Entry 8QPK (electron microscopy, 4.20 A resolution (low resolution: residue-level contacts below are approximate; hydrogen-bond / salt-bridge calls are withheld)); this record covers chains A and 5 of the 16 polymer chains in the assembly.

Chain A:
Protein: Pre-mRNA-processing-splicing factor 8
Organism: Homo sapiens
UniProt: Q6P2Q9 (PRP8_HUMAN); residues 1-2335 here = UniProt positions 1-2335
Chain sequence (2335 residues; row label = number of the first residue in the row):
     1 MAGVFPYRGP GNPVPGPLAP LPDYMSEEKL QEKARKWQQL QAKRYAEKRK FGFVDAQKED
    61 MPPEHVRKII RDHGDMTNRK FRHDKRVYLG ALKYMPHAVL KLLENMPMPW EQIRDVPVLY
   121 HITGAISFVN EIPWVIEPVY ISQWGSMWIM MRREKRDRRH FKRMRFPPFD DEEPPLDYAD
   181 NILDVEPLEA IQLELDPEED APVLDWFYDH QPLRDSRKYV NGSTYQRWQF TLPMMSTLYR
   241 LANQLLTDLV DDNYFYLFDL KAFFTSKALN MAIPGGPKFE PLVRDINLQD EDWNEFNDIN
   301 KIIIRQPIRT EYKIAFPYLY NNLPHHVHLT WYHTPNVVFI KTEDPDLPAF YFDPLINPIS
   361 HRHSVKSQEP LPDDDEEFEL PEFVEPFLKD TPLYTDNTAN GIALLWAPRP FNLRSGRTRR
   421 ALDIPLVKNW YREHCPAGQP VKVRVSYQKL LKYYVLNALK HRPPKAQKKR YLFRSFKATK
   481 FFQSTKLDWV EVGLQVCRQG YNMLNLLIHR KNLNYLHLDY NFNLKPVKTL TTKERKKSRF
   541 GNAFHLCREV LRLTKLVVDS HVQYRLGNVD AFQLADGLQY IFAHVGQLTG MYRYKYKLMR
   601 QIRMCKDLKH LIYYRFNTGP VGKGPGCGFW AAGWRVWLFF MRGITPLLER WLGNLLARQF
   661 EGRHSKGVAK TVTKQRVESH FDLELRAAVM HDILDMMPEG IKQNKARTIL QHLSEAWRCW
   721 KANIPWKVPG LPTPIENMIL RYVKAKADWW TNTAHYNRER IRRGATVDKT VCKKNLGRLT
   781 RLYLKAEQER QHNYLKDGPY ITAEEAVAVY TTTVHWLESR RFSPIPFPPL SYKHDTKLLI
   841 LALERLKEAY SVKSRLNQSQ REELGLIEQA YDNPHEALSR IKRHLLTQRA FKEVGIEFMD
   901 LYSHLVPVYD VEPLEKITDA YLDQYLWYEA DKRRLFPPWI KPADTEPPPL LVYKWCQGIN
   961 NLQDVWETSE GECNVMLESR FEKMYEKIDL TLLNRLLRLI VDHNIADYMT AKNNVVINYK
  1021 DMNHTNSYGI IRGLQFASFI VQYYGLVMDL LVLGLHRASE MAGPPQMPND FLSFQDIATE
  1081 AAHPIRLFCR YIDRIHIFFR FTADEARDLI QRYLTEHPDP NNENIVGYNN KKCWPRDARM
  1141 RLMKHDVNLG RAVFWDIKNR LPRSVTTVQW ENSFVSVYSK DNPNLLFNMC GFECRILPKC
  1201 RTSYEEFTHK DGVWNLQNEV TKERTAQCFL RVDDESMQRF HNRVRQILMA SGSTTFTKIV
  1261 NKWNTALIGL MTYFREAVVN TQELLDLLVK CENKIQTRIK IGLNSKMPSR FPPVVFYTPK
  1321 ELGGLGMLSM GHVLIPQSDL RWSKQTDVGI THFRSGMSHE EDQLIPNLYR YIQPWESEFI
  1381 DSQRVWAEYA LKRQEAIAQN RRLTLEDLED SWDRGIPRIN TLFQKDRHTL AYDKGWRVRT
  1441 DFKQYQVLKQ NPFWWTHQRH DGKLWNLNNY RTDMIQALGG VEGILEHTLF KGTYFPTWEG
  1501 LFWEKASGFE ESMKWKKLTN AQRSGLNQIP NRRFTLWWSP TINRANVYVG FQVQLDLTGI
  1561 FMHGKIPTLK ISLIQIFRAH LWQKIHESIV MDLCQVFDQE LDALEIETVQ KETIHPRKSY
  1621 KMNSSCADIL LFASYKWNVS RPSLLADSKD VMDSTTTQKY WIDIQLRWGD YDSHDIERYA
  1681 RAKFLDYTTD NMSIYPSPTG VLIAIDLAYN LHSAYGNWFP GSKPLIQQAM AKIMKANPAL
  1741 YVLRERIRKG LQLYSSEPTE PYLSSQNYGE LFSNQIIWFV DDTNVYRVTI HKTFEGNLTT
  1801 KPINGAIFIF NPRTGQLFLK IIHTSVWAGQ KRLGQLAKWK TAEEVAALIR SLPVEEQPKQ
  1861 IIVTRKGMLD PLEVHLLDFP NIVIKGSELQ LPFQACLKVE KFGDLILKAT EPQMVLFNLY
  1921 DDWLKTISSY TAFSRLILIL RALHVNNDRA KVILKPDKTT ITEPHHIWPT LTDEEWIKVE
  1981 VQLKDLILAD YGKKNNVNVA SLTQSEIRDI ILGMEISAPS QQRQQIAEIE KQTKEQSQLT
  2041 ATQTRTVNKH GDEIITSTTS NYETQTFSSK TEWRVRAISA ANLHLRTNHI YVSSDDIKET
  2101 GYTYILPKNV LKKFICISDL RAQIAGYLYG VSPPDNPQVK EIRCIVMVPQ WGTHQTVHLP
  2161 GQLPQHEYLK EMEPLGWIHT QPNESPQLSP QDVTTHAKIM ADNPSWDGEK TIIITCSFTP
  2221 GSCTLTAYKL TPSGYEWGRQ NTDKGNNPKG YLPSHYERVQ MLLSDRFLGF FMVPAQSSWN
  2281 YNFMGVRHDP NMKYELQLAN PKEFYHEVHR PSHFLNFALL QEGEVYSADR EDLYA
Disordered / not traced: 1-55, 661-674, 2017-2335
Small-molecule neighbours: inositol hexakisphosphate (IHP): Arg163, Tyr580, Lys609, Tyr613, Lys623
UniProt features mapped onto this chain:
  - region: Met1513 to Leu1526 (Important for branch point selection), Pro2301 to Ala2335 (Required for interaction with EFTUD2 and SNRNP200)
  - modified residue: Ala2 (N-acetylalanine), Ser859 (Phosphoserine), Ser1358 (Phosphoserine), Lys1425 (N6,N6-dimethyllysine), Lys1463 (N6-acetyllysine)

Chain 5:
Molecule: U5 snRNA
Organism: Homo sapiens
Sequence (117 nucleotides; row label = number of the first residue in the row):
     1 AUACUCUGGU UUCUCUUCAG AUCGCAUAAA UCUUUCGCCU UUUACUAAAG AUUUCCGUGG
    61 AGAGGAACAA CUCUGAGUCU UAACCCAAUU UUUUGAGGCC UUGCUUUGGC AAGGCUA
Disordered / not traced: 1-2, 80-117

Interface between chain A and chain 5:
Contacting residue pairs (77; chain A residue first):
  His97(A) - C56(5)
  Lys101(A) - G57(5)
  Ile132(A) - G57(5)
  Glu137(A) - A26(5)
  Asn221(A) - U11(5)
  Asn221(A) - U12(5)
  Gly222(A) - U12(5)
  Ser223(A) - U11(5)
  Ser223(A) - U12(5)
  Thr224(A) - U12(5)
  Gln226(A) - G59(5)
  Arg227(A) - U11(5)
  Lys267(A) - A48(5)
  Lys267(A) - A49(5)
  Glu280(A) - A47(5)
  Glu280(A) - A48(5)
  Leu282(A) - A48(5)
  Arg409(A) - C25(5)
  Arg417(A) - C25(5)
  Arg419(A) - C25(5)
  Arg419(A) - A26(5)
  Arg420(A) - C56(5)
  Arg420(A) - G57(5)
  Asp423(A) - A26(5)
  Pro425(A) - A26(5)
  Lys428(A) - A26(5)
  Lys452(A) - A48(5)
  Tyr453(A) - A28(5)
  Tyr454(A) - U27(5)
  Asn457(A) - U27(5)
  Asn457(A) - A28(5)
  Leu459(A) - A49(5)
  His461(A) - U22(5)
  His461(A) - C23(5)
  His461(A) - A26(5)
  His461(A) - U27(5)
  Pro463(A) - C23(5)
  Pro464(A) - C23(5)
  Lys465(A) - C23(5)
  Ala466(A) - A19(5)
  Ala466(A) - C23(5)
  Gln467(A) - A19(5)
  Gln467(A) - G57(5)
  Gln467(A) - U58(5)
  Lys468(A) - U17(5)
  Lys468(A) - C18(5)
  Lys469(A) - U17(5)
  Arg470(A) - U16(5)
  Arg470(A) - U17(5)
  Tyr471(A) - U58(5)
  Asn542(A) - U43(5)
  Lys595(A) - A30(5)
  Lys595(A) - C45(5)
  Tyr596(A) - A44(5)
  Tyr596(A) - C45(5)
  Tyr596(A) - U46(5)
  Lys597(A) - A30(5)
  Lys597(A) - C45(5)
  Lys597(A) - U46(5)
  Arg600(A) - A29(5)
  Arg635(A) - A26(5)
  Arg635(A) - U27(5)
  Phe639(A) - A26(5)
  Phe639(A) - U27(5)
  Phe639(A) - A28(5)
  Phe640(A) - A28(5)
  Phe640(A) - A29(5)
  Arg642(A) - C55(5)
  Arg642(A) - C56(5)
  Gly643(A) - A28(5)
  Gly643(A) - A29(5)
  Pro646(A) - U54(5)
  Pro646(A) - C55(5)
  Leu647(A) - A30(5)
  Arg650(A) - U54(5)
  Thr1297(A) - U40(5)
  Met1307(A) - U40(5)
Also at the interface, not in a pair above, chain A (66 interface residues in all): Leu100, Trp134, Tyr225, Phe279, Pro281, Leu422, Leu456, Ala458, Lys460, Val636, Ile644, Thr645, Gly764, Thr766, Lys1294, Ile1301
Also at the interface, not in a pair above, chain 5 (33 interface residues in all): C13, C15, G20, G24, C39

Summary:
The interface between chain A and chain 5 involves 66 residues on one side and 33 on the other. Bound to chain
A: inositol hexakisphosphate.
Chain A is Pre-mRNA-processing-splicing factor 8 and chain 5 is U5 snRNA, both from Homo sapiens; the
structure, Cryo-EM Structure of Pre-B+5'ss Complex (core part), was determined by electron microscopy together
with 8QOZ, 8QP8, 8QP9, 8QPA, 8QPB and 8QPE from the same study.
